8F7Z - chains I and A of the 3 polymer chains in the assembly; structure by X-ray diffraction, 2.70 A resolution.

# Chain I
Name: HIV-1 Env Fusion Peptide
Chain sequence (8 residues; each row starts with the number of its first residue):
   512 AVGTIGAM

# Chain A
Name: VRC34_mm28 Heavy Chain
Source organism: Homo sapiens
Chain sequence (234 residues; numbered 1 to 225 plus 9 insertion-coded residues; the number before each row is that of its first residue; a row labelled like 82A-82C holds insertion residues (82A, then the next letters in order)):
     1 QKVLVQSGAEVKKPGASVKVSCRAFGYTFTGNPLHWVRQAPGQGLEWLGW
    51 IN
   52A P
    53 HSGDTFTSQKFQGRVYMTRDKSINTAFLDV
82A-82C TRL
    83 TSDDTGIYYCARDKYYGN
100A-100E EAVGM
   101 DVWGQGTSVTVSSASTKGPSVFPLAPSSKSTSGGTAALGCLVKDYFPEPV
   151 TVSWNSGALTSGVHTFPAVLQSSGLYSLSSVVTVPSSSLGTQTYICNVNH
   201 KPSNTKVDKKVEPKSCDKGLEVLFQ
Not modelled in the structure: 1, 127-134, 214-225
Cystine bridges: Cys22-Cys92, Cys140-Cys196
What the authors report for this chain:
  - conformationally variable residues: Tyr97, Asn100

# How chain I and chain A interact
Residue-residue contacts - 21 pairs, chain I then chain A:
  Ala512(I) with Glu100A(A), hydrogen bond (backbone-side chain); Ala100B(A)
  Val513(I) with Trp50(A); Glu100A(A); Ala100B(A), hydrogen bond (backbone-backbone)
  Gly514(I) with Trp50(A); Tyr97(A), hydrogen bond (backbone-side chain)
  Ile516(I) with Pro33(A), hydrophobic; Trp50(A); Asn52(A), hydrogen bond (backbone-side chain); Phe58(A)
  Gly517(I) with Tyr97(A), hydrogen bond (backbone-side chain)
  Ala518(I) with Asn100(A)
  Met519(I) with Thr30(A); Gly31(A); Asn32(A); Pro33(A); Asn52(A); Pro52A(A); Tyr97(A), hydrophobic; Asn100(A), hydrogen bond (backbone-side chain)
Other interface residues (no listed pair), chain I (8 interface residues in all): Thr515
Other interface residues (no listed pair), chain A (16 interface residues in all): Ile51, Ser54, Asp56, Thr57

# In short
8 residues of chain I face 16 of chain A across their interface, with 6 hydrogen bonds. Among the polar pairs
are Ala512(I)-Glu100A(A), Gly514(I)-Tyr97(A) and Ile516(I)-Asn52(A). The paper reports conformational
variability at Tyr97(A) and Asn100(A).
Here chain I is HIV-1 Env Fusion Peptide and chain A is VRC34_mm28 Heavy Chain (Homo sapiens). Entry 8F7Z
(VRC34.01_mm28 bound to fusion peptide) was determined by X-ray diffraction (same publication as 8ELI, 8EUU,
8EUV and 8EUW).
